Entry 8Y9F (electron microscopy, 3.30 A resolution); this record covers chains C and I of the 6 polymer chains in the assembly.

# Chain C (and I)
Molecule: Alpha-tubulin N-acetyltransferase 2
Source organism: Caenorhabditis elegans
Notes: EC 2.3.1.108; chain I of this document is another copy of the same molecule, construct and numbering; everything in this record applies to it too
Reference sequence: Q23192 (ATAT2_CAEEL); residues 1-263 here = UniProt positions 1-263
Sequence (263 residues; each row starts with the number of its first residue):
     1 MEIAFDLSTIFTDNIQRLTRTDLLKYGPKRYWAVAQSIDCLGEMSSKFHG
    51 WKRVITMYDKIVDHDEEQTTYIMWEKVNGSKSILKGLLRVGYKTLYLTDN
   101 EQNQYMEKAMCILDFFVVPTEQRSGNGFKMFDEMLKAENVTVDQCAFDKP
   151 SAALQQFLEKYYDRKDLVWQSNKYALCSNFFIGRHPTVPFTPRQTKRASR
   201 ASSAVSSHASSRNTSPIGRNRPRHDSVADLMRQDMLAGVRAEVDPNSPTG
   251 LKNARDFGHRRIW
Not modelled in the structure: 191-263 (chain I: 1-210)

# How chain C and chain I interact
Residue-residue contacts - 19 pairs, chain C then chain I:
  Thr21(C) - Arg212(I)
  Leu24(C) - Arg212(I)
  Leu24(C) - Asn213(I)
  Leu24(C) - Ser215(I)
  Pro28(C) - Gly218(I)
  Pro28(C) - Arg219(I)
  Pro28(C) - Asn220(I)
  Pro28(C) - Arg223(I)  hydrogen bond (backbone-side chain)
  Trp32(C) - Arg223(I)
  Ala35(C) - Asn220(I)  hydrogen bond (backbone-side chain)
  Gln36(C) - Asn220(I)
  Asp39(C) - Asn220(I)  hydrogen bond
  Asp39(C) - His224(I)  salt bridge
  Phe48(C) - Ala241(I)  hydrogen bond (backbone-backbone)
  Asp59(C) - Gly218(I)
  Asp59(C) - Arg219(I)
  Asp59(C) - Asn220(I)  hydrogen bond (side chain-backbone)
  Asp59(C) - Arg221(I)  hydrogen bond (side chain-backbone)
  Val62(C) - Ile217(I)  hydrophobic
Other interface residues (no listed pair), chain C (13 interface residues in all): Arg20, His49, Tyr58
Other interface residues (no listed pair), chain I (13 interface residues in all): Pro216, Arg240

# Overview
The chain C/chain I interface involves 13 residues from each chain; the contacts include 6 hydrogen bonds and
1 salt bridge. Among the polar pairs are Asp39(C)-His224(I), Pro28(C)-Arg223(I) and Ala35(C)-Asn220(I).
Both chains are Alpha-tubulin N-acetyltransferase 2 (Caenorhabditis elegans). Entry 8Y9F (ATAT-2 bound
MEC-12/MEC-7 microtubule) was determined by electron microscopy, deposited together with 8YAJ, 8YAL and 8YAR.
